1A8E - chain A; structure by X-ray diffraction, 1.60 A resolution.

Chain A:
Name: Serum transferrin
Source organism: Homo sapiens
Notes: fragment: n-terminal lobe
UniProtKB: P02787 (TRFE_HUMAN); residues 3-331 here correspond to UniProt positions 22-350 (UniProt number = residue number + 19)
Chain sequence (329 residues; row label = number of the first residue in the row):
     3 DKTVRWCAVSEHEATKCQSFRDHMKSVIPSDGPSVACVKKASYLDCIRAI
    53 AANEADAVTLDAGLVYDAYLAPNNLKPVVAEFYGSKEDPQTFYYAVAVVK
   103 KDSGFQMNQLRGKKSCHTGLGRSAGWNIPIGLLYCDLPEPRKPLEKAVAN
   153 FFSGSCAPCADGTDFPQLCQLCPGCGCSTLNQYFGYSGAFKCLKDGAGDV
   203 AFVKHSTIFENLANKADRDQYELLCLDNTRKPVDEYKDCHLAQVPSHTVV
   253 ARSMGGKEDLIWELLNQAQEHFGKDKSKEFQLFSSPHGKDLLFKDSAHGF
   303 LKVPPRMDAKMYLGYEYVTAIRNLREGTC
Curated features (UniProtKB/Swiss-Prot):
  - binding site (Fe(3+)): D63, Y95, Y188, H249
  - binding site (hydrogencarbonate): T120, R124, A126, G127
  - modified residue: R23 (Dimethylated arginine)
  - glycosylation: S32 (O-linked (GalNAc...) serine)
Disulfide bonds: C9-C48, C19-C39, C118-C194, C137-C331, C158-C174, C161-C179, C171-C177, C227-C241
Bound ions: Fe ion: D63, Y95, Y188, H249 (together with carbonate ion)
Small-molecule neighbours: carbonate ion (CO3): D63, Y95, T120, R124, S125, A126, G127, Y188, H249

Summary:
Chain A binds carbonate ion. D63, Y95, Y188 and H249 coordinate a Fe ion ion. UniProt lists 4 Fe3+-binding
residues and 4 hydrogencarbonate-binding residues.
Chain A is Serum transferrin (Homo sapiens); the structure, Human serum transferrin, recombinant N-terminal
lobe, was determined by X-ray diffraction (same publication as 1A8F).
